PDB entry 8TB9 | electron microscopy, 4.00 A resolution | chains R and T of the 17 polymer chains in the assembly

# Chain R
Name: Histone H2A type 1
Organism: Xenopus laevis
UniProt: P06897 (H2A1_XENLA); residues 0-129 here correspond to UniProt positions 1-130 (UniProt number = residue number + 1)
Amino-acid sequence (133 residues; row label = number of the first residue in the row; numbers below 1 keep their minus sign (Ser-3 is residue -3)):
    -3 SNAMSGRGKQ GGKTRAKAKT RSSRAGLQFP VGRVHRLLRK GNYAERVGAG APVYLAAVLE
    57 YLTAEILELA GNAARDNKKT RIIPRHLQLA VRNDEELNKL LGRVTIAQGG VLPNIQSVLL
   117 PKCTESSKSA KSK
Disordered / not traced: -3 to 11, 120-129
Construct notes: expression tag (-3 to -1); conflict Arg99 (Gly100 in P06897), Cys119 (Lys120 in P06897), Ser123 (Ala124 in P06897)
Swiss-Prot annotation at these positions:
  - modified residue: Ser1 (N-acetylserine), Lys5 (N6-(2-hydroxyisobutyryl)lysine), Lys9 (N6-(2-hydroxyisobutyryl)lysine), Lys36 (N6-(2-hydroxyisobutyryl)lysine), Lys74 (N6-(2-hydroxyisobutyryl)lysine), Lys75 (N6-(2-hydroxyisobutyryl)lysine), Lys95 (N6-(2-hydroxyisobutyryl)lysine), Gln104 (N5-methylglutamine), Lys118 (N6-(2-hydroxyisobutyryl)lysine)
  - cross-link (Glycyl lysine isopeptide (Lys-Gly)): Lys13 (interchain with G-Cter in ubiquitin), Lys15 (interchain with G-Cter in ubiquitin)

# Chain T
Molecule: 215-nt DNA strand
Sequence (215 nucleotides; row label = number of the first residue in the row):
     6 GACTGTGTGC CCGTCAGACG CTGCGCCGCC GGCGGCCGGA GAATCCCGGT GCCGAGGCCG
    66 CCCTATTGGT CGTAGACAGC CCCAGCACCG CCTAAACGCA CGTACGCGCC GTCCCCCGCG
   126 TTTTAACCGC CAAGGGGATT ACCCCCCAGT CCCCAGGCAC GTGCCAGATA TATACATCCC
   186 GTACGCACGC ACATCATTCG ATCGGAGCTC CCGAT
Disordered / not traced: 6-14, 208-220

# Interface between chain R and chain T
Contacting residue pairs (15):
  Ala12(R) with DT72(T), phosphate contact; DG73(T), phosphate contact
  Ala14(R) with DT71(T), phosphate contact; DT72(T), phosphate contact
  Lys15(R) with DT71(T), hydrogen bond to the phosphate; DT72(T), hydrogen bond to the phosphate
  Thr16(R) with DT71(T), phosphate contact
  Arg17(R) with DT71(T), salt bridge to the phosphate
  Gly28(R) with DA70(T), sugar contact; DT71(T), phosphate contact
  Arg29(R) with DA70(T), phosphate contact
  Arg32(R) with DT69(T), phosphate contact; DA70(T), salt bridge to the phosphate
  Arg77(R) with DA60(T), hydrogen bond to the phosphate; DG61(T), salt bridge to the phosphate
Other interface residues (no listed pair), chain R (12 interface residues in all): Lys13, Ser18, Val27

# Overview
12 residues of chain R and 7 residues of chain T are in contact, with 3 hydrogen bonds and 3 salt bridges.
Polar pairs include Lys15(R)-DT71(T), Lys15(R)-DT72(T) and Arg77(R)-DA60(T).
Chain R is Histone H2A type 1 (Xenopus laevis) and chain T is a 215-nt DNA strand; the structure,
PRC2-J119-450 monomer bound to H1-nucleosome, was determined by electron microscopy (same publication as 8T9G
and 8TAS).
